PDB entry 1Y2E | X-ray diffraction, 2.10 A resolution | chain A

# Chain A
Name: cAMP-specific 3', 5'-cyclic phosphodiesterase 4D
Organism: Homo sapiens
Notes: EC 3.1.4.17; fragment: catalytic domain of human phosphodiesterase 4d
UniProtKB: Q08499 (PDE4D_HUMAN); residues 86-413 here correspond to UniProt positions 388-715 (UniProt number = residue number + 302)
Sequence (349 residues; numbered 65 to 413; the number before each row is that of its first residue):
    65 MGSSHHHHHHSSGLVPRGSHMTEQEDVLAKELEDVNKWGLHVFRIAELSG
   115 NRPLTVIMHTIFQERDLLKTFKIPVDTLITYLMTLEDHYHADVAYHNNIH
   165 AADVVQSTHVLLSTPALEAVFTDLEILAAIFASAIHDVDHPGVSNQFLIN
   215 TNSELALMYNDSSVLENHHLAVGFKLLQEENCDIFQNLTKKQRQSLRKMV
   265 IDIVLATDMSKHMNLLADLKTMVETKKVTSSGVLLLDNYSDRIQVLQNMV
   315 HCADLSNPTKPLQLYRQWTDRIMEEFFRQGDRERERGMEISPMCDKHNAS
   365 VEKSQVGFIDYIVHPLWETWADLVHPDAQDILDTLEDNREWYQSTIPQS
Disordered / not traced: 65-85, 412-413
Construct notes: initiating methionine (65); cloning artifact (66-68, 75-85); expression tag (69-74)
Bound ions: Zn2+: His-164, His-200, Asp-201, Asp-318; Mg2+ near Asp-201 (its only coordinating residue here)
Ligand contacts: 5DE (1-(4-aminophenyl)-3,5-dimethyl-1H-pyrazole-4-carboxylic acid ethyl ester): Tyr-159, His-160, Thr-271, Met-273, Asp-318, Leu-319, Asn-321, Tyr-329, Trp-332, Thr-333, Ile-336, Phe-340, Met-357, Gln-369, Phe-372
Curated features (UniProtKB/Swiss-Prot):
  - active site: His-160 (Proton donor)
  - binding site (3',5'-cyclic AMP): His-160, Gln-369, Phe-372
  - binding site (AMP): His-160, Asp-201, Asp-318, Asn-321, Gln-369, Phe-372
  - binding site (Zn(2+)): His-164, His-200, Asp-201, Asp-318
  - binding site (Mg(2+)): Asp-201
  - binding site (Mn(2+)): Asp-201

# In short
Ligands of chain A: compound 5DE. His-164, His-200, Asp-201 and Asp-318 form the Zn2+ site. Curated annotation
(UniProt) lists active-site residue His-160, 3 residues binding 3',5'-cyclic AMP, 6 AMP-binding residues and 4
Zn2+-binding residues.
Chain A is cAMP-specific 3', 5'-cyclic phosphodiesterase 4D (Homo sapiens); the structure, Catalytic Domain Of
Human Phosphodiesterase 4D In Complex With 1-(4-amino-phenyl)-3,5-dimethyl-1H-pyrazole-4-carboxylic acid ethyl
ester, was determined by X-ray diffraction together with 1Y2B, 1Y2D, 1Y2H, 1Y2J and 1Y2K from the same study.
